6CSR - chain A; structure by X-ray diffraction, 1.62 A resolution.

[Chain A]
Molecule: Hdac6 protein
Organism: Danio rerio
UniProt: A7YT55 (A7YT55_DANRE); residues 440-798 here correspond to UniProt positions 288-646 (UniProt number = residue number - 152)
Chain sequence (364 residues; row label = number of the first residue in the row):
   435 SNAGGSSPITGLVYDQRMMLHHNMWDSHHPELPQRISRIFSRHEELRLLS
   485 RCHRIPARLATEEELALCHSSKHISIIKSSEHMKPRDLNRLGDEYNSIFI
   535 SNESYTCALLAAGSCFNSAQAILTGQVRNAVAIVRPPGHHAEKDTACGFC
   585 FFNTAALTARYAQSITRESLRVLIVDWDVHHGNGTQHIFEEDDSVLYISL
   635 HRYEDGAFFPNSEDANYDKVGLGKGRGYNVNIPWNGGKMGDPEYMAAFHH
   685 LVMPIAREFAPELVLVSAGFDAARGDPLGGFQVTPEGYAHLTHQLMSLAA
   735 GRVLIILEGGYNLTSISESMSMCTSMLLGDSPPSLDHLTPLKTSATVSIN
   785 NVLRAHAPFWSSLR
Not modelled in the structure: 435-441
Sequence notes: expression tag (435-439)
Bound ions: K+ site 1: Asp610, Asp612, His614, Ser633, Leu634; Zn2+: Asp612, His614, Asp705 (together with benzhydroxamic acid); K+ site 2: Phe623, Asp626, Val629, Tyr662
Ligand contacts: benzhydroxamic acid (BHO): Ser531, His573, His574, Gly582, Phe583, Asp612, His614, Phe643, Asp705, Leu712, Gly743, Tyr745
From the paper describing this entry:
  - binding site for benzhydroxamic acid: His573, His574, Phe583, Phe643, Tyr745

[Summary]
Chain A binds benzhydroxamic acid. Asp610, Asp612, His614, Ser633 and Leu634 coordinate K+ site 1. Asp612,
His614 and Asp705 form the Zn2+ site. The paper reports a binding site for benzhydroxamic acid at His573,
His574 and Phe583 among others.
Chain A is Hdac6 protein (Danio rerio); the structure, Crystal structure of Danio rerio histone deacetylase 6
catalytic domain 2 in complex with phenylhydroxamate, was determined by X-ray diffraction (same publication as
6CSP, 6CSQ and 6CSS).
